7DA7 - chains A and B of the 3 polymer chains in the assembly; structure by electron microscopy, 3.47 A resolution.

[Chain A (and B)]
Molecule: Toll-like receptor 3
Organism: Mus musculus
Notes: chain B of this document is another copy of the same molecule, construct and numbering; everything in this record applies to it too
UniProtKB: Q99MB1 (TLR3_MOUSE); residues 28-698 here = UniProt positions 28-698
Amino-acid sequence (684 residues; each row starts with the number of its first residue):
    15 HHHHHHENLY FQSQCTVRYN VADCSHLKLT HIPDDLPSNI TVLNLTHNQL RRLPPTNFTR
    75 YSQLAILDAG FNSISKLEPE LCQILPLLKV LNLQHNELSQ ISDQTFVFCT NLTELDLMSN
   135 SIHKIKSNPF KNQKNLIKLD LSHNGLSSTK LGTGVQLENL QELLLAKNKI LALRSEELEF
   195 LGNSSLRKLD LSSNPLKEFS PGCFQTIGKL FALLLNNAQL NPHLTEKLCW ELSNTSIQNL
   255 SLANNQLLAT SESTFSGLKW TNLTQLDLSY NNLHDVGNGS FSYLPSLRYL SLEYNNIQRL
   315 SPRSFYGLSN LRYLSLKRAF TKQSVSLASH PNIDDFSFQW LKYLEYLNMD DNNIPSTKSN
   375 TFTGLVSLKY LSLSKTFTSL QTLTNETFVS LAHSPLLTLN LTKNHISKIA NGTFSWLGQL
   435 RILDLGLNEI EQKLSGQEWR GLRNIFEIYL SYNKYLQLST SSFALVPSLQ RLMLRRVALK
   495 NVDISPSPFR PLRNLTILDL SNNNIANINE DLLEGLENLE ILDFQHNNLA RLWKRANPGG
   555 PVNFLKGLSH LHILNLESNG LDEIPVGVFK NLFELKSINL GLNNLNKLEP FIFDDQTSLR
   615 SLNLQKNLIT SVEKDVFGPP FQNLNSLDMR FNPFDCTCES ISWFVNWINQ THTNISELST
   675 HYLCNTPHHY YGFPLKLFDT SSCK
Disordered / not traced: 15-27, 339-340
Disulfide bonds: Cys-29/Cys-38, Cys-96/Cys-123, Cys-650/Cys-678, Cys-652/Cys-697
Construct notes: expression tag (15-27)
UniProt features mapped onto this chain:
  - glycosylation (N-linked (GlcNAc...) asparagine): Asn-53, Asn-58, Asn-71, Asn-125, Asn-197, Asn-248, Asn-253, Asn-276, Asn-292, Asn-399, Asn-414, Asn-425, Asn-508, Asn-663, Asn-668

[Chain A / chain B interface]
Contacting residue pairs (14; chain A residue first):
  Asn-600(A) with Asn-679(B); Tyr-685(B)
  Lys-601(A) with His-682(B), hydrogen bond
  Thr-624(A) with Thr-680(B)
  Glu-627(A) with His-682(B), salt bridge
  Glu-653(A) with His-682(B), salt bridge
  Asn-679(A) with Asn-600(B), hydrogen bond; Thr-624(B)
  His-682(A) with Lys-601(B), hydrogen bond; Glu-627(B), salt bridge; Glu-653(B), salt bridge; Ser-654(B)
  His-683(A) with Glu-653(B), salt bridge
  Tyr-685(A) with Asn-600(B), hydrogen bond
Interface residues without a listed pair, chain A (13 interface residues in all): Ser-625, Asp-649, Thr-680, Pro-681
Interface residues without a listed pair, chain B (12 interface residues in all): Asp-649, His-683

[Overview]
The interface between chain A and chain B involves 13 residues on one side and 12 on the other, with 4
hydrogen bonds and 5 salt bridges. Among the polar pairs are Glu-627(A)/His-682(B), Glu-653(A)/His-682(B) and
His-683(A)/Glu-653(B).
Chain A and chain B are both Toll-like receptor 3 (Mus musculus); the structure, Mouse Toll-like receptor 3
ectodomain in complex with lncRNA Rmrp in elongated form, was determined by electron microscopy together with
7DAS from the same study.
